8ADM - chains A and P; structure by X-ray diffraction, 1.70 A resolution.

== Chain A ==
Molecule: 14-3-3 protein sigma
Organism: Homo sapiens
Reference sequence: P31947 (1433S_HUMAN); numbering as in UniProt (aligned over 1-231)
Amino-acid sequence (236 residues; numbered -4 to 231; the number before each row is that of its first residue; numbers below 1 keep their minus sign (Gly-4 is residue -4)):
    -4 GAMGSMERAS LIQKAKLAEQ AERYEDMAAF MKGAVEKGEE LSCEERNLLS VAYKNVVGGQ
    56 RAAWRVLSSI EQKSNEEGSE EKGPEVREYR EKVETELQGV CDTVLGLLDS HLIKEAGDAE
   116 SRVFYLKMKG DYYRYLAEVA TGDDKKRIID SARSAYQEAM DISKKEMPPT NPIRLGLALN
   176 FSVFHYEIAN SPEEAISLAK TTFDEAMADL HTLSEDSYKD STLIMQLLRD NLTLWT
Disordered / not traced: -4 to 0
Differences from the reference sequence: expression tag (-4 to 0)
Glycans and other covalent adducts: compound O6C linked to Cys38
Residues lining bound ligands: O6C (1-[2-(4-chloranylphenoxy)-2-methyl-propanoyl]-N-[2-[2-(dimethylamino)ethyldisulfanyl]ethyl]piperidine-4-carboxamide): Glu39, Arg41, Asn42, Glu115, Phe119, Lys122, Pro167, Ile168, Gly171, Asp215, Leu218, Ile219
Swiss-Prot annotation at these positions:
  - site (Interaction with phosphoserine on interacting protein): Arg56, Arg129
  - modified residue (Phosphoserine): Ser5, Ser74
From the paper describing this entry:
  - binding site for O6C: Cys38

== Chain P ==
Molecule: Ubiquitin carboxyl-terminal hydrolase 8
Notes: EC 3.4.19.12
Reference sequence: P40818 (UBP8_HUMAN); residues 124-131 here correspond to UniProt positions 715-722 (UniProt number = residue number + 591)
Amino-acid sequence (8 residues; each row starts with the number of its first residue):
   124 RSYSSPDI
Modified / non-standard residues: Ser127 (phosphoserine; SEP)
Residues lining bound ligands: O6C (1-[2-(4-chloranylphenoxy)-2-methyl-propanoyl]-N-[2-[2-(dimethylamino)ethyldisulfanyl]ethyl]piperidine-4-carboxamide): Ser128, Pro129, Ile131
Swiss-Prot annotation at these positions:
  - modified residue (Phosphoserine): Ser127, Ser128

== Interface between chain A and chain P ==
Contacting residue pairs (28; chain A residue first):
  Ser45(A) - Asp130(P)  hydrogen bond
  Val46(A) - Asp130(P)
  Lys49(A) - Ser127(P)
  Lys49(A) - Asp130(P)
  Arg56(A) - Arg124(P)
  Arg56(A) - Ser127(P)
  Arg60(A) - Arg124(P)
  Arg129(A) - Ser127(P)
  Tyr130(A) - Ser127(P)
  Gly171(A) - Ser128(P)
  Leu174(A) - Tyr126(P)
  Leu174(A) - Ser127(P)
  Leu174(A) - Ser128(P)
  Asn175(A) - Ser127(P)
  Asn175(A) - Ser128(P)  hydrogen bond (side chain-backbone)
  Val178(A) - Ser125(P)
  Val178(A) - Tyr126(P)
  Glu182(A) - Arg124(P)
  Glu182(A) - Ser125(P)  hydrogen bond (side chain-backbone)
  Ile219(A) - Pro129(P)
  Leu222(A) - Tyr126(P)  hydrophobic
  Leu222(A) - Ser127(P)
  Leu222(A) - Pro129(P)
  Asp225(A) - Tyr126(P)
  Asn226(A) - Ser125(P)
  Asn226(A) - Tyr126(P)  hydrogen bond (side chain-backbone)
  Leu229(A) - Arg124(P)
  Trp230(A) - Ser125(P)  hydrogen bond
Also at the interface, not in a pair above, chain A (22 interface residues in all): Asn42, Lys122, Tyr181, Leu218
Also at the interface, not in a pair above, chain P (8 interface residues in all): Ile131

== Summary ==
The interface between chain A and chain P involves 22 residues on one side and 8 on the other; the contacts
include 5 hydrogen bonds. Among the polar pairs are Ser45(A)-Asp130(P), Asn175(A)-Ser128(P) and
Glu182(A)-Ser125(P). Chain P binds compound O6C. Compound O6C is covalently linked to Cys38(A). From the
paper: a binding site for O6C at Cys38(A).
Here chain A is 14-3-3 protein sigma (Homo sapiens) and chain P is Ubiquitin carboxyl-terminal hydrolase 8.
Entry 8ADM (Ternary complex of 14-3-3 sigma, Usp8pS718 phosphopeptide and small molecule stabilizer) was
determined by X-ray diffraction, deposited together with 8A62, 8A65, 8A68, 8A6F, 8A6H, 8AFN and 8AV0.
